Entry 3H1P (X-ray diffraction, 2.61 A resolution); this record covers chains A and B of the 4 polymer chains in the assembly.

== Chain A (and B) ==
Molecule: Caspase-7
From: Homo sapiens
Notes: EC 3.4.22.60; chain B of this document is another copy of the same molecule, construct and numbering; everything in this record applies to it too
Reference sequence: P55210 (CASP7_HUMAN); residues 50-303 here = UniProt positions 50-303
Sequence (260 residues; numbered 50 to 309; the number before each row is that of its first residue):
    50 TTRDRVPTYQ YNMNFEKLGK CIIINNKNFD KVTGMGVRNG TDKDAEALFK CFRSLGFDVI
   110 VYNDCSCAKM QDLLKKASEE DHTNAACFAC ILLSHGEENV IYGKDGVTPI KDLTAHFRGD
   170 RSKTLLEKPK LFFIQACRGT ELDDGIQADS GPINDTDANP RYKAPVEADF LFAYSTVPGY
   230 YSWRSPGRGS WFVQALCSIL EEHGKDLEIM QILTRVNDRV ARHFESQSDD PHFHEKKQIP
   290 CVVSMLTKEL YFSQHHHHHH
Disordered / not traced: 50-57, 197-210, 304-309 (chain B: 50-56, 197-210, 305-309)
Construct notes: conflict S171 (Cys in P55210); engineered mutation A213 (Ile in P55210); expression tag (304-309)
UniProt features mapped onto this chain:
  - region: K76 to R87 (Loop L1), R187 to Q196 (Loop L2), V226 to G238 (Loop L3), E274 to I288 (Loop L4)
  - active site: H144, C186
  - site (Involved in allosteric regulation): R187, Y223
  - modified residue: T173 (Phosphothreonine), R233 (Microbial infection: ADP-riboxanated arginine), S239 (Phosphoserine)
  - mutagenesis: T173 (T173A: Abolished phosphorylation by PAK2; when associated with A-30 and A-239), C186 (C186A: Abolished thiol protease activity), R187 (R187K: Does not significantly affect thiol protease catalytic efficiency; R187M/A/G: Reduced thiol protease catalytic efficiency; R187W/N: Strongly reduced thiol protease catalytic efficiency), D192 (D192A: Strongly reduced thiol protease activity), I195 to D206 (In mutant II; prevents cleavage of loop L2 region; retains significant thiol protease activity), I195 to G200 (In mutant III; prevents cleavage of loop L2 region; abolished thiol protease activity), D198 to D204 (In mutant IV; prevents cleavage of loop L2 region; retains significant thiol protease activity), D198 (D198A: Strongly reduced cleavage and activation by initiator caspases. Abolished cleavage and activation by initiator caspases; when associated with A-206. In P7-D2A mutant ...), D206 (D206A: Reduced cleavage and activation by initiator caspases. Abolished cleavage and activation by initiator caspases; when associated with A-198), Y223 (Y223A/F/W/D/E: Does not significantly affect thiol protease catalytic efficiency), Y229 (Y229W: Strongly reduced thiol protease catalytic efficiency), Y230 to S234 (In esCasp-7 V3 mutant; promotes specificity toward alternate peptides with VEID, YVAD, WEHD, LETD or LEHD sequence; when associated with C-276. In esCasp-7 V4 mutant ...), 5 further mutagenesis entries in UniProt
From the paper describing this entry:
  - mutagenesis - K212A, I213A (5-fold): decreased catalytic activity
  - mutagenesis - Y211A, P214A: unchanged catalytic activity
  - mutagenesis - P214A (Tm 46 degC): decreased stability
  - mutagenesis - I213A, P214A: unchanged stability
  - mutagenesis - I213A: decreased stability with N-acetyl-L-alpha-aspartyl-L-alpha-glutamyl-N-[(2S)-1-carboxy-3-hydroxypropan-2-yl]-L-valinamide
  - conformationally variable residues (side-chain flip): Y211
  - catalytic residues: C186 (citing earlier work)

== Chain A / chain B interface ==
Residue-residue contacts (90):
  Y58(A) - R264(B)  hydrogen bond
  K160(A) - E190(B)  salt bridge
  R167(A) - Y229(B)
  G168(A) - I195(B)
  D169(A) - I195(B)
  L175(A) - I195(B)  hydrophobic
  E176(A) - R271(B)  salt bridge
  E190(A) - K160(B)  salt bridge
  D192(A) - P214(B)
  D192(A) - V215(B)  hydrogen bond (side chain-backbone)
  D192(A) - E216(B)  hydrogen bond (side chain-backbone)
  D193(A) - K212(B)  hydrogen bond (backbone-side chain)
  G194(A) - K212(B)
  G194(A) - A213(B)
  G194(A) - V215(B)
  I195(A) - Y211(B)
  I195(A) - K212(B)
  I195(A) - A213(B)  hydrogen bond (backbone-backbone)
  Q196(A) - Y211(B)
  Y211(A) - I195(B)
  Y211(A) - Q196(B)
  Y211(A) - A270(B)
  Y211(A) - R271(B)
  K212(A) - D193(B)  hydrogen bond (side chain-backbone)
  K212(A) - G194(B)
  K212(A) - I195(B)
  K212(A) - Q196(B)
  K212(A) - E274(B)
  K212(A) - E284(B)  hydrogen bond (side chain-backbone)
  K212(A) - K286(B)  hydrogen bond (backbone-side chain)
  A213(A) - G194(B)
  A213(A) - I195(B)  hydrogen bond (backbone-backbone)
  P214(A) - D192(B)
  P214(A) - A270(B)
  P214(A) - Q287(B)
  P214(A) - I288(B)  hydrophobic
  V215(A) - D192(B)  hydrogen bond (backbone-side chain)
  V215(A) - G194(B)
  E216(A) - D192(B)  hydrogen bond (backbone-side chain)
  E216(A) - Y229(B)  hydrogen bond
  E216(A) - I288(B)
  A217(A) - I288(B)  hydrophobic
  V226(A) - M294(B)  hydrophobic
  Y229(A) - E216(B)  hydrogen bond
  M259(A) - M259(B)  hydrophobic
  Q260(A) - E298(B)  hydrogen bond
  T263(A) - L295(B)
  T263(A) - T296(B)
  T263(A) - K297(B)
  R264(A) - Y58(B)
  N266(A) - S293(B)  hydrogen bond (side chain-backbone)
  N266(A) - M294(B)
  N266(A) - L295(B)  hydrogen bond (side chain-backbone)
  D267(A) - T296(B)
  D267(A) - K297(B)  salt bridge
  A270(A) - Y211(B)
  A270(A) - P214(B)  hydrophobic
  R271(A) - E176(B)  salt bridge
  R271(A) - Y211(B)
  R271(A) - K297(B)
  E284(A) - K212(B)  hydrogen bond (backbone-side chain)
  K286(A) - K212(B)  hydrogen bond (side chain-backbone)
  Q287(A) - P214(B)
  I288(A) - P214(B)  hydrophobic
  I288(A) - E216(B)
  I288(A) - A217(B)  hydrophobic
  I288(A) - T296(B)
  P289(A) - M294(B)
  C290(A) - V292(B)  hydrophobic
  C290(A) - S293(B)
  C290(A) - M294(B)  hydrophobic
  V291(A) - V291(B)
  V291(A) - V292(B)
  V291(A) - S293(B)  hydrogen bond (backbone-backbone)
  V292(A) - C290(B)  hydrophobic
  V292(A) - V291(B)
  S293(A) - N266(B)
  S293(A) - C290(B)
  S293(A) - V291(B)  hydrogen bond (backbone-backbone)
  M294(A) - V226(B)  hydrophobic
  M294(A) - N266(B)
  M294(A) - I288(B)
  M294(A) - P289(B)
  M294(A) - C290(B)  hydrophobic
  L295(A) - N266(B)  hydrogen bond (backbone-side chain)
  T296(A) - T263(B)
  T296(A) - D267(B)
  K297(A) - T263(B)
  K297(A) - D267(B)  salt bridge
  E298(A) - Q260(B)  hydrogen bond
Interface residues without a listed pair, chain A (46 interface residues in all): K172, E274
Interface residues without a listed pair, chain B (45 interface residues in all): R167, D169, L175, P227

== In short ==
Chain A and chain B form an interface of 46 and 45 residues respectively, with 22 hydrogen bonds and 6 salt
bridges. Polar pairs include K160(A)-E190(B), E176(A)-R271(B) and D267(A)-K297(B). From the paper: the
catalytic residue C186(A); K212A and I213A of chain A reduce catalytic activity; 4 substitutions were tested
in all.
Chain A and chain B are both Caspase-7 (Homo sapiens); the structure, Mature Caspase-7 I213A with DEVD-CHO
inhibitor bound to active site, was determined by X-ray diffraction.
